3WY3 - chain A; structure by X-ray diffraction, 3.00 A resolution.

[Chain A]
Protein: Alpha-glucosidase
Organism: Halomonas sp. H11
Notes: EC 3.2.1.20
UniProtKB: H3K096 (H3K096_9GAMM); residues 1-538 here = UniProt positions 1-538
Sequence (538 residues; numbered 1 to 538; the number before each row is that of its first residue):
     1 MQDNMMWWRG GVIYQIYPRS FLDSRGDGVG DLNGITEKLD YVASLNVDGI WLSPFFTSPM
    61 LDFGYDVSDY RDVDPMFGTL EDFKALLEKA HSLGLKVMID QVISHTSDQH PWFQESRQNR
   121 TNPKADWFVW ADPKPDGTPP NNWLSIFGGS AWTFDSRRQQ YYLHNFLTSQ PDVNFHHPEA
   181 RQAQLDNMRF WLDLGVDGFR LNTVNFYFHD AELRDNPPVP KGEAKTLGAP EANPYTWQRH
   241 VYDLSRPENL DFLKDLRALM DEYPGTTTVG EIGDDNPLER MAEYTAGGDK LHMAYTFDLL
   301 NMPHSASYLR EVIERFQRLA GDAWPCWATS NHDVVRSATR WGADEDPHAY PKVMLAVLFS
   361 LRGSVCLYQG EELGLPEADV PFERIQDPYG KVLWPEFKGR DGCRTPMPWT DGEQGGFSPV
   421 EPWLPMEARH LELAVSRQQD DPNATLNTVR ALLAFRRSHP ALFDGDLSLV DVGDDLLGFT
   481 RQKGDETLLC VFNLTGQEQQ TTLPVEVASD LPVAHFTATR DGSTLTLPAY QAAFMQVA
Unresolved in the structure: 1-3
Construct notes: engineered mutation Asn202 (Asp in H3K096)
Bound ions: Mg2+: Asp27, Val29, Asp31
Residues lining bound ligands: beta-D-glucopyranose (BGC): Asp62, Tyr65, His105, Phe147, Phe166, Gln170, Arg200, Asn202, Thr203, Glu271, His332, Asp333, Arg400

[In short]
Chain A binds beta-D-glucopyranose. The Mg2+ site is built by Asp27, Val29 and Asp31.
Chain A is Alpha-glucosidase (Halomonas sp. H11); the structure, Crystal structure of alpha-glucosidase mutant
D202N in complex with glucose and glycerol, was determined by X-ray diffraction together with 3WY1, 3WY2 and
3WY4 from the same study.
